PDB entry 3SDK | X-ray diffraction, 2.70 A resolution | chains A and B of the 28 polymer chains in the assembly

== Chain A ==
Molecule: Proteasome component Y7
Source organism: Saccharomyces cerevisiae
Notes: EC 3.4.25.1
Reference sequence: P23639 (PSA2_YEAST); the construct lacks a stretch of the UniProt sequence and is renumbered around it, so the offset changes along the chain: 4-102 = UniProt 1-99; 103-147 = UniProt 101-145; 148-200 = UniProt 147-199; 202-209 = UniProt 200-207; 2 more segments
Chain sequence (250 residues; row label = number of the first residue in the row; note: 1 number in that range is skipped by the numbering (no residue carries it; nothing is unmodelled there); a row labelled like 217A-217B holds insertion residues (217A, then the next letters in order)):
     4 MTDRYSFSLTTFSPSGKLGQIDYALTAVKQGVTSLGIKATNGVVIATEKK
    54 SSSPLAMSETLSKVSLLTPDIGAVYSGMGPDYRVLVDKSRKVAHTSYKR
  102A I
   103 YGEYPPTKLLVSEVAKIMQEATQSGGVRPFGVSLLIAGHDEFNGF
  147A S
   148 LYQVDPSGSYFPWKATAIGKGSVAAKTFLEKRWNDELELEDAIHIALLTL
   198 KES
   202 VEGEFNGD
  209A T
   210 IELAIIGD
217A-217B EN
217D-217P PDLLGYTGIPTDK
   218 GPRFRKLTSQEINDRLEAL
Curated features (UniProtKB/Swiss-Prot):
  - cross-link: Lys110 (Glycyl lysine isopeptide (Lys-Gly) (interchain with G-Cter in ubiquitin))

== Chain B ==
Molecule: Proteasome component Y13
Source organism: Saccharomyces cerevisiae
Notes: EC 3.4.25.1
Reference sequence: P23638 (PSA4_YEAST); the construct lacks a stretch of the UniProt sequence and is renumbered around it, so the offset changes along the chain: 13-63 = UniProt 11-61; 64-144 = UniProt 63-143; 145-200 = UniProt 145-200; 202-204 = UniProt 201-203; 2 more segments
Chain sequence (235 residues; each row starts with the number of its first residue; note: 1 number in that range is skipped by the numbering (no residue carries it; nothing is unmodelled there); a row labelled like 204A-204B holds insertion residues (204A, then the next letters in order)):
    13 TIFSPEGRLYQVEYALESISHAGTAIGIMASDGIVLAAERKVTSTLLEQD
    63 T
   63A S
    64 TEKLYKLNDKIAVAVAGLTADAEILINTARIHAQNYLKTYNEDIPVEILV
   114 RRLSDIKQGYTQHGGLRPFGVSFIYAGYDDR
  144A Y
   145 GYQLYTSNPSGNYTGWKAISVGANTSAAQTLLQMDYKDDMKVDDAIELAL
   195 KTLSKT
   202 TDS
204A-204B SA
   205 LTYDRLEFATIR
216A-216B KG
   217 AN
218C-218D DG
   219 E
  219E V
   220 YQKIFKPQEIKDILVKTGIT
Curated features (UniProtKB/Swiss-Prot):
  - cross-link (Glycyl lysine isopeptide (Lys-Gly)): Lys101 (interchain with G-Cter in ubiquitin), Lys199 (interchain with G-Cter in ubiquitin), Lys225 (interchain with G-Cter in ubiquitin)

== Chain A / chain B interface ==
Pairs across the interface (53; chain A residue first):
  Ser9(A) with Gly127(B)
  Phe10(A) with Gly128(B)
  Ser11(A) with Gly128(B), hydrogen bond (backbone-backbone); Leu129(B); Arg130(B), hydrogen bond (side chain-backbone)
  Thr13(A) with Arg130(B)
  Thr14(A) with Gln23(B)
  Phe15(A) with Gln23(B); Tyr26(B), hydrophobic; Ala27(B), hydrophobic; Arg130(B); Pro131(B); Gly133(B)
  Ser16(A) with Tyr26(B)
  Pro17(A) with Tyr26(B), hydrophobic; Glu29(B)
  Ser18(A) with Glu29(B); His33(B)
  Gly19(A) with Tyr26(B); Ser30(B)
  Leu21(A) with Arg130(B)
  Lys41(A) with Glu60(B), salt bridge
  Ser114(A) with Glu86(B)
  Lys118(A) with Ile87(B)
  Gln121(A) with Ala83(B); Asp84(B), hydrogen bond; Ile87(B); Arg130(B)
  Thr124(A) with Arg130(B), hydrogen bond (backbone-side chain)
  Gln125(A) with Tyr123(B); Leu129(B); Arg130(B), hydrogen bond (side chain-backbone); Phe132(B)
  Gly127(A) with Leu129(B)
  Tyr149(A) with Thr63(B)
  Ser154(A) with Ala83(B)
  Gly155(A) with Ala83(B)
  Tyr157(A) with Glu86(B), hydrogen bond
  Pro159(A) with Leu59(B); Glu60(B), hydrogen bond (backbone-backbone); Thr63(B); Ser63A(B)
  Trp160(A) with Ser56(B); Leu58(B); Leu59(B)
  Lys161(A) with Thr57(B), hydrogen bond (side chain-backbone); Leu58(B), hydrogen bond (backbone-backbone); Glu60(B)
  Ala162(A) with Leu58(B)
  Leu176(A) with Leu58(B), hydrophobic
  Glu177(A) with Ser56(B); Thr57(B), hydrogen bond; Leu58(B)
Interface residues without a listed pair, chain A (33 interface residues in all): Ser126, Ser156, Phe158, Lys173, Trp180
Interface residues without a listed pair, chain B (27 interface residues in all): Leu81, Thr82

== Overview ==
33 residues of chain A and 27 residues of chain B are in contact, with 10 hydrogen bonds and 1 salt bridge.
Among the polar pairs are Lys41(A)-Glu60(B), Ser11(A)-Arg130(B) and Gln121(A)-Asp84(B).
Chain A is Proteasome component Y7 and chain B is Proteasome component Y13, both from Saccharomyces
cerevisiae; the structure, Structure of yeast 20S open-gate proteasome with Compound 34, was determined by
X-ray diffraction together with 3SDI, 3OEU and 3OEV from the same study.
